4IFD - chains D and G of the 12 polymer chains in the assembly; structure by X-ray diffraction, 2.81 A resolution.

# Chain D
Name: Exosome complex component RRP46
From: Saccharomyces cerevisiae
Reference sequence: P53256 (RRP46_YEAST); residue numbers follow UniProt; this construct covers 1-223
Amino-acid sequence (245 residues; each row starts with the number of its first residue; numbers below 1 keep their minus sign (Gly-21 is residue -21)):
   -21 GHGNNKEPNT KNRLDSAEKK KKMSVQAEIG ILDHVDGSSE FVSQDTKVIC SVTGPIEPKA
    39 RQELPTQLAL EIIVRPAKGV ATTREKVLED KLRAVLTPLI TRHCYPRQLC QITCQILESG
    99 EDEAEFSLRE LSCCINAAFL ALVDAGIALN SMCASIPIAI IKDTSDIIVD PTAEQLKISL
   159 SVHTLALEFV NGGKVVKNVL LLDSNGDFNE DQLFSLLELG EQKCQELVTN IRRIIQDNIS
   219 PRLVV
Not modelled in the structure: -21 to 0
Differences from the reference sequence: expression tag (-21 to 0)

# Chain G
Name: Exosome complex component RRP40
From: Saccharomyces cerevisiae
Reference sequence: Q08285 (RRP40_YEAST); residue numbers follow UniProt; this construct covers 1-240
Amino-acid sequence (242 residues; numbered -1 to 240; the number before each row is that of its first residue; numbers below 1 keep their minus sign (Gly-1 is residue -1)):
    -1 GHMSTFIFPG DSFPVDPTTP VKLGPGIYCD PNTQEIRPVN TGVLHVSAKG KSGVQTAYID
    59 YSSKRYIPSV NDFVIGVIIG TFSDSYKVSL QNFSSSVSLS YMAFPNASKK NRPTLQVGDL
   119 VYARVCTAEK ELEAEIECFD STTGRDAGFG ILEDGMIIDV NLNFARQLLF NNDFPLLKVL
   179 AAHTKFEVAI GLNGKIWVKC EELSNTLACY RTIMECCQKN DTAAFKDIAK RQFKEILTVK
   239 EE
Not modelled in the structure: -1 to 0, 237-240
Differences from the reference sequence: expression tag (-1 to 0)

# Interface between chain D and chain G
Residue-residue contacts - 62 pairs, chain D then chain G:
  Asp11(D) with Lys62(G), hydrogen bond (backbone-side chain)
  Val13(D) with Lys62(G)
  Asp14(D) with Lys62(G); Arg63(G), salt bridge
  Thr31(D) with Arg63(G)
  Gly32(D) with Arg63(G)
  Pro33(D) with Arg63(G); Ile65(G), hydrophobic
  Ile34(D) with Arg63(G); Phe91(G)
  Glu35(D) with Phe91(G), hydrogen bond (backbone-backbone); Ser93(G), hydrogen bond
  Thr79(D) with Tyr26(G); Val37(G)
  His81(D) with Lys128(G), hydrogen bond (backbone-side chain)
  Cys82(D) with Tyr26(G), hydrophobic; Lys128(G)
  Tyr83(D) with Ile65(G), hydrophobic
  Pro84(D) with Lys128(G); Glu129(G)
  Arg85(D) with Ser93(G)
  Gln86(D) with Ser93(G), hydrogen bond
  Val121(D) with Thr39(G)
  Asp122(D) with Ser60(G)
  Ala123(D) with Ser61(G)
  Gly124(D) with Asn38(G), hydrogen bond (backbone-side chain); Tyr59(G); Ser60(G)
  Ile125(D) with Val37(G); Asn38(G)
  Ala126(D) with Val37(G)
  Leu127(D) with Pro7(G); Val37(G), hydrogen bond (backbone-backbone)
  Asn128(D) with Gly8(G); Arg35(G), hydrogen bond
  Ser129(D) with Pro7(G)
  Met130(D) with Phe6(G), hydrophobic; Pro7(G)
  Val168(D) with Gly8(G)
  Asn169(D) with Gly8(G), hydrogen bond (backbone-backbone); Ser10(G)
  Gly170(D) with Asp9(G), hydrogen bond (backbone-side chain)
  Arg210(D) with Phe6(G); Asp9(G), salt bridge
  Ile213(D) with Phe6(G), hydrophobic; Thr39(G)
  Gln214(D) with Ser2(G); Phe4(G)
  Ile217(D) with Phe4(G), hydrophobic
  Ser218(D) with Phe4(G)
  Pro219(D) with Asn218(G)
  Arg220(D) with Ser60(G), hydrogen bond; Asn218(G)
  Leu221(D) with Phe4(G), hydrophobic; Gly40(G); Val41(G), hydrophobic; Asp58(G); Tyr59(G); Ser60(G); Asn161(G)
  Val222(D) with Gln165(G)
  Val223(D) with His43(G)
Also at the interface, not in a pair above, chain G (32 interface residues in all): Met1, Pro36, Ser92

# Overview
Chain D and chain G form an interface of 38 and 32 residues respectively, with 11 hydrogen bonds and 2 salt
bridges. Among the polar pairs are Asp14(D)-Arg63(G), Arg210(D)-Asp9(G) and Asp11(D)-Lys62(G).
Chain D is Exosome complex component RRP46 and chain G is Exosome complex component RRP40, both from
Saccharomyces cerevisiae; the structure, Crystal structure of an 11-subunit eukaryotic exosome complex bound
to RNA, was determined by X-ray diffraction.
